PDB entry 7KRN | electron microscopy, 3.40 A resolution | chains B and P of the 7 polymer chains in the assembly

== Chain B ==
Molecule: Non-structural protein 8
Source organism: Severe acute respiratory syndrome coronavirus 2
UniProtKB: P0DTD1 (R1AB_SARS2); residues 1-198 here correspond to UniProt positions 3943-4140 (UniProt number = residue number + 3942)
Amino-acid sequence (199 residues; each row starts with the number of its first residue; numbering starts at 0):
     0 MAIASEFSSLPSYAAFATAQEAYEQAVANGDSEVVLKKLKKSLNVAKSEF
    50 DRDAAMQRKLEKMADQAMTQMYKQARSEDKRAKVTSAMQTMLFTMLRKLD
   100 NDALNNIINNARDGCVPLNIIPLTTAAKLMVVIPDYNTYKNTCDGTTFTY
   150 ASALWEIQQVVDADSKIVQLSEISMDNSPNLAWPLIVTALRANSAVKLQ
Unresolved in the structure: 0-5, 192-198
Differences from the reference sequence: initiating methionine (0)
Swiss-Prot annotation at these positions:
  - site: Gln198 (Cleavage)

== Chain P ==
Molecule: 40-nt RNA strand
Sequence (40 nucleotides; each row starts with the number of its first residue):
     1 CGCGUAGCAUGCUACGUCAUUCUCCUAAGAAGCUACCCCC
Unresolved in the structure: 1-2, 40

== How chain B and chain P interact ==
Contacting residue pairs - 5 pairs, chain B then chain P:
  Lys36(B) with A9(P), phosphate contact
  Ser47(B) with U17(P), base contact
  Asp50(B) with C18(P), hydrogen bond to the sugar
  Arg51(B) with U17(P), sugar contact
  Ala54(B) with C18(P), sugar contact
Also at the interface, not in a pair above, chain P (4 interface residues in all): A19

== In short ==
5 residues of chain B and 4 residues of chain P are in contact; the contacts include 1 hydrogen bond. The
hydrogen-bonded pair is Asp50(B)-C18(P).
Here chain B is Non-structural protein 8 (Severe acute respiratory syndrome coronavirus 2) and chain P is a
40-nt RNA strand. Entry 7KRN (Structure of SARS-CoV-2 backtracked complex bound to nsp13 helicase -
nsp13(1)-BTC) was determined by electron microscopy together with 7KRO and 7KRP from the same study.
